PDB entry 5C0B | X-ray diffraction, 2.03 A resolution | chains D and E of the 5 polymer chains in the assembly

== Chain D ==
Molecule: 1E6 TCR Alpha Chain
From: Homo sapiens
Amino-acid sequence (199 residues; numbered 3 to 201; the number before each row is that of its first residue):
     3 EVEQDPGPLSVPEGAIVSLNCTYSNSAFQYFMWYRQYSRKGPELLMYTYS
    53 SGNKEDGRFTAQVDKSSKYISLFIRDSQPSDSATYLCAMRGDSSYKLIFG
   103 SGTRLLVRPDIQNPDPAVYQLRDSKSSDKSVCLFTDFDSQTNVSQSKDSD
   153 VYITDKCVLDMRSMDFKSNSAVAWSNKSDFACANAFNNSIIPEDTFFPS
Not modelled in the structure: 200-201
Cystine bridges: Cys23-Cys89, Cys134-Cys184

== Chain E ==
Molecule: 1E6 TCR Beta Chain
From: Homo sapiens
Amino-acid sequence (247 residues; each row starts with the number of its first residue; numbering starts at 0):
     0 MDAGVIQSPRHEVTEMGQQVTLRCKPISGHDYLFWYRQTMMRGLELLIYF
    50 NNNVPIDDSGMPEDRFSAKMPNASFSTLKIQPSEPRDSAVYFCASSLWEK
   100 LAKNIQYFGAGTRLSVLEDLKNVFPPEVAVFEPSEAEISHTQKATLVCLA
   150 TGFYPDHVELSWWVNGKEVHSGVCTDPQPLKEQPALNDSRYALSSRLRVS
   200 ATFWQDPRNHFRCQVQFYGLSENDEWTQDRAKPVTQIVSAEAWGRAD
Cystine bridges: Cys23-Cys92, Cys147-Cys212

== How chain D and chain E interact ==
Cross-chain cystine bridges: Cys159(D)-Cys173(E)
Residue-residue contacts (92):
  Met34(D) - Asn103(E)
  Tyr36(D) - Gln105(E)  hydrogen bond
  Gln38(D) - Gln37(E)  hydrogen bond
  Ser40(D) - Pro176(E)
  Arg41(D) - Arg112(E)
  Arg41(D) - Asp175(E)  hydrogen bond (side chain-backbone)
  Arg41(D) - Pro176(E)  hydrogen bond (side chain-backbone)
  Arg41(D) - Gln177(E)
  Lys42(D) - Phe91(E)
  Gly43(D) - Phe91(E)
  Pro44(D) - Phe107(E)
  Leu46(D) - Asn103(E)
  Leu46(D) - Ile104(E)  hydrophobic
  Tyr49(D) - Lys102(E)
  Tyr49(D) - Asn103(E)
  Arg92(D) - Leu100(E)
  Arg92(D) - Asn103(E)  hydrogen bond
  Ser96(D) - Tyr48(E)
  Ser96(D) - Asp56(E)  hydrogen bond
  Tyr97(D) - Tyr31(E)  hydrophobic
  Tyr97(D) - Phe33(E)  hydrophobic
  Tyr97(D) - Tyr48(E)  hydrogen bond (backbone-side chain)
  Tyr97(D) - Trp97(E)  hydrogen bond
  Tyr97(D) - Leu100(E)  hydrophobic
  Lys98(D) - Leu45(E)
  Lys98(D) - Tyr48(E)
  Lys98(D) - Asp56(E)
  Lys98(D) - Ser58(E)  hydrogen bond
  Lys98(D) - Gly59(E)
  Leu99(D) - Tyr35(E)
  Leu99(D) - Gln105(E)
  Phe101(D) - Leu43(E)  hydrophobic
  Asp117(D) - His139(E)  salt bridge
  Tyr121(D) - Ser133(E)
  Tyr121(D) - Ala135(E)
  Tyr121(D) - Glu136(E)
  Tyr121(D) - His139(E)
  Tyr121(D) - Thr140(E)
  Gln122(D) - Ser133(E)
  Leu123(D) - Phe130(E)
  Leu123(D) - Glu131(E)
  Leu123(D) - Pro132(E)
  Leu123(D) - Ser133(E)
  Leu123(D) - Thr144(E)
  Leu123(D) - Val146(E)  hydrophobic
  Arg124(D) - Phe130(E)
  Arg124(D) - Glu131(E)  hydrogen bond (backbone-backbone)
  Asp125(D) - Ala128(E)
  Asp125(D) - Val129(E)
  Asp125(D) - Phe130(E)
  Ser126(D) - Val129(E)  hydrogen bond (backbone-backbone)
  Ser126(D) - Glu131(E)  hydrogen bond
  Ser126(D) - Glu240(E)  hydrogen bond (side chain-backbone)
  Ser126(D) - Ala241(E)
  Lys131(D) - Phe130(E)
  Ser132(D) - Phe130(E)
  Val133(D) - Phe130(E)
  Val133(D) - Leu148(E)  hydrophobic
  Leu135(D) - Thr144(E)
  Thr137(D) - Arg197(E)
  Asp138(D) - Thr140(E)
  Asp138(D) - Arg197(E)  salt bridge
  Ser151(D) - Glu181(E)
  Ser151(D) - Gln182(E)
  Tyr154(D) - Glu181(E)  hydrogen bond (side chain-backbone)
  Ile155(D) - Leu179(E)
  Thr156(D) - Asp175(E)
  Thr156(D) - Ser193(E)  hydrogen bond
  Cys159(D) - Cys173(E)  disulfide
  Cys159(D) - Thr174(E)
  Cys159(D) - Arg195(E)
  Val160(D) - Cys173(E)
  Leu161(D) - Gly171(E)
  Leu161(D) - Cys173(E)  hydrophobic
  Leu161(D) - Arg197(E)
  Asp162(D) - Ser170(E)
  Asp162(D) - Gly171(E)  hydrogen bond (backbone-backbone)
  Met163(D) - Lys142(E)
  Met163(D) - Arg197(E)
  Met163(D) - Val198(E)  hydrophobic
  Met166(D) - Ser199(E)
  Phe168(D) - Lys142(E)
  Phe168(D) - Arg197(E)
  Ser170(D) - Arg197(E)  hydrogen bond
  Ser172(D) - Arg195(E)  hydrogen bond (backbone-side chain)
  Ala173(D) - Arg195(E)
  Val174(D) - Arg195(E)
  Trp176(D) - Leu148(E)  hydrophobic
  Trp176(D) - Leu179(E)  hydrophobic
  Trp176(D) - Ala191(E)  hydrophobic
  Phe199(D) - Glu134(E)
  Phe199(D) - Ala135(E)  hydrophobic
Also at the interface, not in a pair above, chain D (49 interface residues in all): Tyr32, Asp157, Arg164
Also at the interface, not in a pair above, chain E (60 interface residues in all): Glu44, Ala101, Thr150, Val172, Pro178, Lys180, Pro183, Leu192

== In short ==
49 residues of chain D face 60 of chain E across their interface, with 1 disulfide bond, 18 hydrogen bonds and
2 salt bridges. Polar pairs include Asp117(D)-His139(E), Asp138(D)-Arg197(E) and Tyr36(D)-Gln105(E).
Chain D is 1E6 TCR Alpha Chain and chain E is 1E6 TCR Beta Chain, both from Homo sapiens; the structure, 1E6
TCR in complex with HLA-A02 carrying RQFGPDFPTI, was determined by X-ray diffraction, deposited together with
5C07, 5C08, 5C09, 5C0A, 5C0C, 5C0D and 6 further entries.
